4G84 - chains A and B; structure by X-ray diffraction, 2.40 A resolution.

Chain A (and B):
Protein: Histidine--tRNA ligase, cytoplasmic
From: Homo sapiens
Notes: EC 6.1.1.21; chain B of this document is another copy of the same molecule, construct and numbering; everything in this record applies to it too
UniProtKB: P12081 (SYHC_HUMAN); residues 54-506 here = UniProt positions 54-506
Chain sequence (464 residues; row label = number of the first residue in the row):
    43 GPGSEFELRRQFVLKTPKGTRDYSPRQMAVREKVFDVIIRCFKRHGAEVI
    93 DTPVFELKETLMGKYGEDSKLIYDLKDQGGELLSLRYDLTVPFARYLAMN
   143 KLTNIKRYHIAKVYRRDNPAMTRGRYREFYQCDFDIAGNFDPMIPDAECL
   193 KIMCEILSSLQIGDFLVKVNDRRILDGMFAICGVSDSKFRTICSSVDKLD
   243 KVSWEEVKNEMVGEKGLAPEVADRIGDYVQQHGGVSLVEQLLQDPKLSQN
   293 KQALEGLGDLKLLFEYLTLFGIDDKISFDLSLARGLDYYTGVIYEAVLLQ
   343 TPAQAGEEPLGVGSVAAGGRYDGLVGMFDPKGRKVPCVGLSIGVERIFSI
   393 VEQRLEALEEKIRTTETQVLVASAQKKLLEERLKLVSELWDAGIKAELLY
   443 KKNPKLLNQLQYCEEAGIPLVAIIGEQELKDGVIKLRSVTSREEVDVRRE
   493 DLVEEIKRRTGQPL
Unresolved in the structure: 43-54, 109-112, 161-166, 344-350, 505-506 (chain B: 105-110, 161-166, 343-354, 505-506)
Construct notes: expression tag (43-53)
UniProt features mapped onto this chain:
  - binding site (L-histidine): Asp130 to Thr132, Arg157, Gln173, Asp177, Arg326, Tyr330, Tyr331
  - modified residue (Phosphoserine): Ser66, Ser356

Chain A / chain B interface:
Pairs across the interface (193):
  Val55(A) with Leu99(B)
  Leu56(A) with Arg137(B); Ala140(B), hydrophobic; Met141(B); Phe370(B)
  Lys57(A) with Leu99(B); Glu123(B), salt bridge; Met141(B)
  Thr58(A) with Arg137(B)
  Pro59(A) with Phe97(B); Glu98(B); Leu99(B); Glu123(B); Leu125(B), hydrophobic
  Lys60(A) with Glu123(B), hydrogen bond (backbone-side chain)
  Thr62(A) with Pro95(B); Phe97(B)
  Asp64(A) with Asp93(B); Thr94(B); Pro95(B); Arg137(B), salt bridge; Tyr138(B); Met141(B)
  Tyr65(A) with Ile92(B); Asp93(B), hydrogen bond (backbone-backbone)
  Ser66(A) with Tyr138(B)
  Pro67(A) with Glu90(B); Val91(B); Tyr138(B)
  Met70(A) with Val91(B); Ile92(B), hydrophobic; Asp93(B)
  Arg73(A) with Asp93(B), salt bridge
  Glu74(A) with Lys85(B), salt bridge
  Lys85(A) with Glu74(B), salt bridge; Glu408(B), salt bridge; Lys437(B)
  Arg86(A) with Trp432(B), hydrogen bond (backbone-side chain); Gly435(B); Ile436(B); Lys437(B); Ala438(B), hydrogen bond (backbone-backbone)
  His87(A) with Trp432(B); Ala438(B)
  Gly88(A) with Thr407(B); Thr409(B); Glu439(B)
  Glu90(A) with Pro67(B); Thr406(B), hydrogen bond; Thr407(B)
  Val91(A) with Ser66(B); Pro67(B); Met70(B)
  Ile92(A) with Tyr65(B); Pro67(B), hydrophobic; Met70(B), hydrophobic
  Asp93(A) with Asp64(B); Tyr65(B), hydrogen bond (backbone-backbone); Met70(B); Arg73(B), salt bridge; Lys154(B), salt bridge
  Thr94(A) with Asp64(B); Lys154(B)
  Pro95(A) with Thr58(B); Thr62(B); Asp64(B); Glu170(B)
  Val96(A) with Tyr156(B); Glu170(B), hydrogen bond (backbone-side chain)
  Phe97(A) with Pro59(B); Thr62(B); Tyr115(B), hydrophobic; Leu127(B), hydrophobic; Tyr156(B), hydrophobic
  Glu98(A) with Pro59(B)
  Leu99(A) with Lys57(B); Pro59(B)
  Glu101(A) with Arg51(B), salt bridge; Val55(B)
  Ile114(A) with Gln120(B), hydrogen bond (backbone-side chain)
  Tyr115(A) with Phe97(B), hydrophobic; Leu117(B), hydrophobic; Gln120(B)
  Asp116(A) with Leu117(B); Lys118(B), hydrogen bond (backbone-backbone); Gln120(B), hydrogen bond (backbone-side chain)
  Leu117(A) with Tyr115(B), hydrophobic; Asp116(B); Lys118(B)
  Lys118(A) with Asp116(B), hydrogen bond (backbone-backbone); Leu117(B); Lys118(B)
  Gln120(A) with Ile114(B), hydrogen bond (side chain-backbone); Tyr115(B); Asp116(B), hydrogen bond (side chain-backbone); Arg158(B)
  Glu123(A) with Lys57(B), salt bridge; Pro59(B); Lys60(B), hydrogen bond (side chain-backbone)
  Leu125(A) with Pro59(B), hydrophobic
  Leu127(A) with Phe97(B), hydrophobic
  Arg137(A) with Leu56(B); Thr58(B); Asp64(B), salt bridge
  Tyr138(A) with Asp64(B); Ser66(B); Pro67(B)
  Ala140(A) with Leu56(B)
  Met141(A) with Leu56(B); Lys57(B); Asp64(B)
  Lys148(A) with Glu439(B), salt bridge; Tyr442(B), hydrogen bond
  Lys154(A) with Asp93(B), salt bridge; Thr94(B), hydrogen bond (side chain-backbone)
  Tyr156(A) with Val96(B); Phe97(B), hydrophobic
  Arg158(A) with Gln120(B); Gly121(B)
  Glu170(A) with Pro95(B); Val96(B), hydrogen bond (side chain-backbone)
  Ile178(A) with Tyr442(B)
  Phe182(A) with Tyr442(B)
  Asp183(A) with Tyr442(B), hydrogen bond (backbone-backbone); Lys443(B); Lys444(B), hydrogen bond (side chain-backbone)
  Ile186(A) with Leu421(B), hydrophobic; Tyr442(B), hydrophobic; Lys443(B)
  Pro187(A) with Tyr442(B)
  Glu190(A) with Trp432(B); Tyr442(B), hydrogen bond
  Lys193(A) with Ser429(B); Trp432(B); Asp433(B), salt bridge
  Glu197(A) with Trp432(B)
  Tyr308(A) with Leu421(B); Leu425(B), hydrophobic
  Leu311(A) with Glu422(B); Leu425(B), hydrophobic; Lys426(B)
  Phe312(A) with Leu425(B); Val428(B), hydrophobic; Ser429(B), hydrogen bond (backbone-side chain); Trp432(B), hydrophobic
  Gly368(A) with Arg52(B), hydrogen bond (backbone-side chain)
  Met369(A) with Arg52(B)
  Phe370(A) with Leu56(B)
  Asp371(A) with Arg52(B), hydrogen bond (backbone-side chain)
  Pro372(A) with Glu49(B); Arg52(B); Gln53(B); Leu56(B)
  Lys373(A) with Glu49(B), salt bridge
  Gly374(A) with Arg52(B)
  Thr406(A) with Glu90(B), hydrogen bond
  Thr407(A) with Gly88(B); Ala89(B); Glu90(B)
  Glu408(A) with Lys85(B), salt bridge
  Thr409(A) with Gly88(B)
  Leu421(A) with Ile186(B), hydrophobic; Tyr308(B)
  Glu422(A) with Leu311(B)
  Leu425(A) with Ile186(B), hydrophobic; Tyr308(B), hydrophobic; Leu311(B), hydrophobic; Phe312(B)
  Ser429(A) with Lys193(B); Phe312(B), hydrogen bond (side chain-backbone)
  Trp432(A) with Arg86(B); His87(B); Glu190(B); Lys193(B); Glu197(B); Phe312(B), hydrophobic
  Asp433(A) with Lys193(B), salt bridge
  Gly435(A) with Arg86(B)
  Ile436(A) with Arg86(B)
  Lys437(A) with Arg86(B)
  Ala438(A) with Arg86(B), hydrogen bond (backbone-backbone)
  Glu439(A) with Gly88(B); Lys148(B), salt bridge
  Tyr442(A) with Lys148(B), hydrogen bond; Ile178(B); Phe182(B), hydrophobic; Asp183(B), hydrogen bond (backbone-backbone); Ile186(B), hydrophobic; Glu190(B), hydrogen bond
  Lys443(A) with Asn181(B), hydrogen bond (side chain-backbone); Phe182(B); Asp183(B)
  Lys444(A) with Asp183(B), hydrogen bond (backbone-side chain)
Other interface residues (no listed pair), chain A (93 interface residues in all): Arg63, Ala89, Thr102, Gly122, Tyr172, Asn181, Pro184, Leu304, Lys426, Val428
Other interface residues (no listed pair), chain B (94 interface residues in all): Phe48, Arg63, Glu101, Thr102, Gly122, Ile147, Tyr172, Pro187, Pro372, Asn445

In short:
93 residues of chain A face 94 of chain B across their interface; the contacts include 31 hydrogen bonds and
18 salt bridges. Polar pairs include Lys57(A)-Glu123(B), Asp64(A)-Arg137(B) and Arg73(A)-Asp93(B). UniProt
lists 9 L-histidine-binding residues on chain A.
Both chains are Histidine--tRNA ligase, cytoplasmic (Homo sapiens). Entry 4G84 (Crystal structure of human
HisRS) was determined by X-ray diffraction (same publication as 4G85).
